1NSD - chains A and B; structure by X-ray diffraction, 1.80 A resolution.

# Chain A (and B)
Molecule: Neuraminidase
Source organism: Influenza B virus (STRAIN B/BEIJING/1/87)
Notes: EC 3.2.1.18; chain B of this document is another copy of the same molecule, construct and numbering; everything in this record applies to it too
UniProt: P27907 (NRAM_INBBE); numbering as in UniProt (aligned over 76-465)
Amino-acid sequence (390 residues; numbered 76 to 465; the number before each row is that of its first residue):
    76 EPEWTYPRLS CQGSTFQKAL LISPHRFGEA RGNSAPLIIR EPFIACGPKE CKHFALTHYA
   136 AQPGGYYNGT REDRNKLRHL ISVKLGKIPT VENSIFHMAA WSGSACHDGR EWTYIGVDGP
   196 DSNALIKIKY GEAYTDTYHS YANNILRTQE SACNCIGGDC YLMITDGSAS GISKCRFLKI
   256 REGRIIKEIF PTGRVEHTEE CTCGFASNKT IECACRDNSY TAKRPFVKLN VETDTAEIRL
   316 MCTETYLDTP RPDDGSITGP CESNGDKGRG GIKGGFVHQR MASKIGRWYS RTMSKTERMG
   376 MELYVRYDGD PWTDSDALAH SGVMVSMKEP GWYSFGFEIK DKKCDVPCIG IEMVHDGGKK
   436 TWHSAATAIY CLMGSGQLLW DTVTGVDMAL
Swiss-Prot annotation at these positions:
  - active site: Asp148 (Proton donor/acceptor), Tyr408 (Nucleophile)
  - binding site (substrate): Arg115, Arg149, Glu274, Glu275, Arg291, Arg373
  - binding site (Ca(2+)): Asp292, Thr296, Asp323, Gly343, Gly345
  - glycosylation (N-linked (GlcNAc...) asparagine): Asn143, Asn283
Disulfide bonds: Cys86-Cys419, Cys121-Cys126, Cys181-Cys228, Cys230-Cys235, Cys276-Cys290, Cys278-Cys288, Cys317-Cys336, Cys423-Cys446
Covalent attachments: N-acetylglucosamine (NAG) linked to Asn283
Bound ions: Ca2+ site 1: Glu167 (shared with Glu167(B) of chain B); Ca2+ site 2: Asp292, Thr296, Asp323, Gly343, Gly345
Residues lining bound ligands: 2-deoxy-2,3-dehydro-N-acetyl-neuraminic acid (DAN): Arg115, Glu116, Asp148, Arg149, Arg153, Trp176, Ser177, Ile220, Arg222, Ala244, Glu274, Glu275, Arg291, Asn293, Arg373, Tyr408

# Interface between chain A and chain B
Residue-residue contacts (83):
  Gly107(A) with Asn108(B), hydrogen bond (backbone-side chain)
  Asn108(A) with Asn108(B)
  Ser109(A) with Asn108(B), hydrogen bond (backbone-side chain)
  Ala110(A) with Ser109(B)
  Leu112(A) with Phe102(B), hydrophobic
  His133(A) with Arg101(B), hydrogen bond (backbone-side chain)
  Tyr134(A) with Leu96(B), hydrogen bond (side chain-backbone); Ile97(B); Ser98(B), hydrogen bond (side chain-backbone); Arg101(B), hydrogen bond (backbone-side chain); Phe102(B), hydrophobic; Ile163(B)
  Ala135(A) with Arg101(B); Phe102(B)
  Pro138(A) with Arg106(B); Gly107(B); Asn108(B)
  Gly139(A) with Glu104(B); Arg106(B), hydrogen bond (backbone-side chain)
  Gly140(A) with Glu104(B), hydrogen bond (backbone-side chain); Arg106(B); Leu465(B)
  Tyr141(A) with Arg101(B); Glu104(B); Gly460(B); Val461(B); Asp462(B), hydrogen bond (side chain-backbone); Leu465(B)
  Asn150(A) with Trp455(B)
  Lys151(A) with Lys93(B), hydrogen bond (backbone-side chain); Trp455(B); Asp456(B), salt bridge
  Leu152(A) with Leu96(B), hydrophobic; Arg101(B); Val458(B); Thr459(B); Gly460(B)
  His154(A) with Leu95(B); Leu96(B), hydrogen bond (side chain-backbone)
  Val166(A) with Phe102(B), hydrophobic; Ser109(B)
  Glu167(A) with Lys162(B), hydrogen bond (backbone-side chain); Thr165(B), hydrogen bond; Glu167(B); Asn168(B)
  Asn168(A) with Lys162(B), hydrogen bond (backbone-side chain)
  Ser169(A) with Lys162(B), hydrogen bond (backbone-side chain)
  Ile170(A) with Gly161(B); Lys162(B)
  Phe171(A) with Leu95(B); Gly161(B), hydrogen bond (backbone-backbone); Ile163(B), hydrophobic
  Met173(A) with Ala94(B); Leu95(B)
  Ala174(A) with Ala94(B), hydrogen bond (backbone-backbone)
  Trp176(A) with Trp455(B)
  Asp193(A) with Lys93(B); Trp455(B)
  Gly194(A) with Trp455(B)
  Pro195(A) with Leu454(B); Trp455(B)
  Asn198(A) with Leu454(B)
  Leu200(A) with Gln92(B); Leu454(B), hydrophobic
  Lys202(A) with Lys93(B), hydrogen bond (side chain-backbone)
  Glu207(A) with Lys124(B); Ile414(B)
  Ala208(A) with Ile414(B), hydrophobic; Asp416(B)
  Tyr209(A) with Ala94(B); Leu95(B); Ile414(B), hydrophobic; Val421(B); Cys446(B), hydrophobic; Met448(B), hydrophobic
  Thr210(A) with Asp416(B)
  Thr212(A) with Met448(B); Gly449(B)
  His214(A) with Ser450(B), hydrogen bond (side chain-backbone)
  Glu257(A) with Lys417(B), salt bridge
  Arg259(A) with Cys86(B); Asp416(B), salt bridge; Cys419(B)
Other interface residues (no listed pair), chain A (45 interface residues in all): Ala136, Tyr142, His172, Ala199, Tyr205, Asp211
Other interface residues (no listed pair), chain B (46 interface residues in all): His100, Glu125, Lys159, Lys415, Leu447, Gly451

# In short
Chain A and chain B form an interface of 45 and 46 residues respectively, with 19 hydrogen bonds and 3 salt
bridges. Among the polar pairs are Lys151(A)-Asp456(B), Glu257(A)-Lys417(B) and Arg259(A)-Asp416(B). Ligands
of chain A: 2-deoxy-2,3-dehydro-N-acetyl-neuraminic acid. Covalently linked N-acetylglucosamine: at Asn283(A).
Chain A and chain B are both Neuraminidase (Influenza B virus (STRAIN B/BEIJING/1/87)); the structure,
Influenza B virus neuraminidase can synthesize its own inhibitor, was determined by X-ray diffraction (same
publication as 1NSC).
